PDB entry 7ZUL | X-ray diffraction, 1.74 A resolution | chain AAA

== Chain AAA ==
Molecule: Penicillin-binding protein 1b
From: Streptococcus pneumoniae R6
Notes: EC 2.3.2.-, 2.4.1.129
UniProt: Q7CRA4 (Q7CRA4_STRR6); residues 1-821 here = UniProt positions 1-821
Chain sequence (821 residues; numbered 1 to 821; the number before each row is that of its first residue):
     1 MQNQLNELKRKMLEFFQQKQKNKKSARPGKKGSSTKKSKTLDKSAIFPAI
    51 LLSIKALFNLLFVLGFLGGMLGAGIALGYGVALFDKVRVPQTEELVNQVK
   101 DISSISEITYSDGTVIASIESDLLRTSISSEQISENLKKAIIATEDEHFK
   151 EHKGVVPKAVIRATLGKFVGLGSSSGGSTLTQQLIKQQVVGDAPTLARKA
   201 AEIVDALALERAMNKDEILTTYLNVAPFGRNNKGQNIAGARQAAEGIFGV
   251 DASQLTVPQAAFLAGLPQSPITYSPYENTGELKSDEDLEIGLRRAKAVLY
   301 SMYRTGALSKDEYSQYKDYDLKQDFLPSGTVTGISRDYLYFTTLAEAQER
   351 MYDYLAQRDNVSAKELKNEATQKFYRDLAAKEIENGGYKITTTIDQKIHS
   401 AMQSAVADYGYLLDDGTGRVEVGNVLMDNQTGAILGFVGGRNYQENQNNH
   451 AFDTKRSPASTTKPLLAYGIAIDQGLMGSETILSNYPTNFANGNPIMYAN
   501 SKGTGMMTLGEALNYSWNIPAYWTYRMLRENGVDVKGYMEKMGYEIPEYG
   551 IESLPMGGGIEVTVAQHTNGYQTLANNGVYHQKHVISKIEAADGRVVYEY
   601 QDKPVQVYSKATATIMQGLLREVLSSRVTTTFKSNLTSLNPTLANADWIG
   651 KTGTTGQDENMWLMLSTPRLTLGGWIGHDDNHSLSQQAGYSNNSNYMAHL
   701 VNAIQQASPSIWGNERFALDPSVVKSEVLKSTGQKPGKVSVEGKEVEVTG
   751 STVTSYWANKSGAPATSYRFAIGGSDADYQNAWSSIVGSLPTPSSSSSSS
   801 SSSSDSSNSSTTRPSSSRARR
Unresolved in the structure: 1-336, 791-821
Sequence notes: engineered mutation Gly656 (Asn in Q7CRA4), Gln686 (Arg in Q7CRA4), Gln687 (Arg in Q7CRA4)
Covalently attached groups: compound JWL linked to Ser460
Ligand contacts: JWL (6-azido-N-[(2R)-1-oxidanylidene-1-[[(2S,3R)-3-oxidanyl-1-oxidanylidene-butan-2-yl]amino]-3-phenyl-propan-2-yl]hexanamide): Ser457, Ala459, Lys463, Phe490, Ile496, Met497, Tyr498, Ser516, Asn518, Ser553, Met556, Gly557, Gly558, Gly653, Thr654, Thr655, Gly656, Glu659, Asn660
From the paper describing this entry:
  - binding site for JWL: Ser460, Phe490, Asn518, Met556, Thr654, Glu659
  - binding site for chloride ion: Thr652
  - catalytic residues: Ser460 (citing earlier work)

== In short ==
Compound JWL is covalently linked to Ser460. The paper reports the catalytic residue Ser460; a binding site
for JWL at Ser460, Phe490 and Asn518 among others.
Chain AAA is Penicillin-binding protein 1b (Streptococcus pneumoniae R6); the structure, PENICILLIN-BINDING
PROTEIN 1B (PBP-1B) in complex with 8Az lactone - Streptococcus pneumoniae R6, was determined by X-ray
diffraction, deposited together with 7ZUH, 7ZUI, 7ZUJ and 7ZUK.
